PDB entry 6KKR | electron microscopy, 2.90 A resolution | chains A and B

Chain A (and B):
Name: Solute carrier family 12 member 4
Organism: Homo sapiens
Notes: chain B of this document is another copy of the same molecule, construct and numbering; everything in this record applies to it too
UniProt: Q9UP95 (S12A4_HUMAN); numbering as in UniProt (aligned over 1-1085)
Amino-acid sequence (1095 residues; row label = number of the first residue in the row):
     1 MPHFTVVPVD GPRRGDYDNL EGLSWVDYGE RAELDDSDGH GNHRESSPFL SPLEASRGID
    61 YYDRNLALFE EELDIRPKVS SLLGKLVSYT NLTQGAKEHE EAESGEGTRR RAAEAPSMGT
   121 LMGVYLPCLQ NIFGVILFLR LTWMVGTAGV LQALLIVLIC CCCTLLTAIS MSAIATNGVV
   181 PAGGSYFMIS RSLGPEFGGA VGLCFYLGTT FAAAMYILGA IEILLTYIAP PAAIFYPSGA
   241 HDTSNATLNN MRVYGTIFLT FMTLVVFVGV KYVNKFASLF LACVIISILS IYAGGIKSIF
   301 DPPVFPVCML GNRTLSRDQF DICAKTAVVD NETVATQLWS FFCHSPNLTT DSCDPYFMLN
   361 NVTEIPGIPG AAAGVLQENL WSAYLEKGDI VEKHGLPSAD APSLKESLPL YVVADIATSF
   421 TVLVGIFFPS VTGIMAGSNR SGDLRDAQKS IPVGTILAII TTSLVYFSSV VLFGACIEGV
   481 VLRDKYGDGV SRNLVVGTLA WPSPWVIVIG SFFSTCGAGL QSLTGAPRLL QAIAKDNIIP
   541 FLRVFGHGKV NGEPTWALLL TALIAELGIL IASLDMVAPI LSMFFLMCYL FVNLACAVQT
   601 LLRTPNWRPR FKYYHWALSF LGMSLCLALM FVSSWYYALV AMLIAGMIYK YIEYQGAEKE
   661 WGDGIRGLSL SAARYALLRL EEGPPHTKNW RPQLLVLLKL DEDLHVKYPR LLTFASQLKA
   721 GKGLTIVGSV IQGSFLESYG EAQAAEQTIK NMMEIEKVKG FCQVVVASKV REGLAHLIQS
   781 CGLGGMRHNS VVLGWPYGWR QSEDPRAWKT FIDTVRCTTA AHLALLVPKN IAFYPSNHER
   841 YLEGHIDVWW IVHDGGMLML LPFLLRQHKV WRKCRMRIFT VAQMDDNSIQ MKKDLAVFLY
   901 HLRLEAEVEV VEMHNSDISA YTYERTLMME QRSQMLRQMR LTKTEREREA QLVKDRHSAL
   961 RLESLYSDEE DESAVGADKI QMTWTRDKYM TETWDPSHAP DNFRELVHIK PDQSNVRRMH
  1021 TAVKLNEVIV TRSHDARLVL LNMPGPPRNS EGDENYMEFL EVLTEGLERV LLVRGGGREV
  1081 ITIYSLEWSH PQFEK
Disordered / not traced: 1-115, 653-1095
Sequence notes: expression tag (1086-1095)
UniProt features mapped onto this chain:
  - region: Ile665 to Glu681 (Scissor helix)
  - binding site (K(+)): Asn131, Ile132, Tyr216, Pro429, Thr432
  - binding site (chloride): Gly433, Ile434, Met435, Tyr589
  - binding site (ATP): Leu697, Lys699, Lys707, Tyr708, Val730, Gly794, Trp795, Tyr797
  - modified residue: Ser24 (Phosphoserine), Ser47 (Phosphoserine), Ser51 (Phosphoserine), Ser81 (Phosphoserine), Ser88 (Phosphoserine), Ser734 (Phosphoserine), Ser916 (Phosphoserine), Ser967 (Phosphoserine), Thr983 (Phosphothreonine), Ser1050 (Phosphoserine)
  - glycosylation (N-linked (GlcNAc...) asparagine): Asn245, Asn312, Asn331, Asn347, Asn361
Disulfide bonds: Cys163-Cys626, Cys308-Cys323, Cys343-Cys353
Covalently attached groups: N-acetylglucosamine (NAG) linked to Asn312, Asn361
Bound ions: K+: Asn131, Ile132, Tyr216, Pro429, Thr432
Ligand contacts:
  - beta-D-glucopyranose / DU0 / alpha-D-glucopyranose, molecule 1: Leu203, Tyr206, Leu207, Phe211, Arg252, Lys387, Ile416, Ala417, Ile564, Leu567, Leu570, Ile571, Asp575, Met576, Ile580, Phe584, Tyr637
  - beta-D-glucopyranose / DU0 / alpha-D-glucopyranose, molecule 2: Trp635, Tyr636, Tyr637, Val640, Ile644, Met647

How chain A and chain B interact:
Pairs across the interface - 31 pairs, chain A then chain B:
  Asp242(A) with Glu386(B)
  Glu386(A) with Asp242(B)
  Pro402(A) with Leu404(B), hydrophobic; Glu406(B)
  Ser403(A) with Leu404(B); Lys405(B), hydrogen bond (backbone-backbone)
  Leu404(A) with Pro402(B), hydrophobic; Ser403(B); Leu404(B), hydrophobic
  Lys405(A) with Ser403(B), hydrogen bond (backbone-backbone)
  Glu406(A) with Pro402(B)
  Phe541(A) with Met647(B), hydrophobic; Tyr651(B), hydrophobic
  Leu542(A) with Met647(B), hydrophobic
  Leu563(A) with Leu643(B), hydrophobic
  Leu567(A) with Tyr636(B), hydrogen bond (backbone-side chain); Val640(B), hydrophobic; Leu643(B), hydrophobic
  Leu570(A) with Trp635(B), hydrophobic; Leu639(B), hydrophobic
  Ile571(A) with Tyr636(B)
  Trp635(A) with Leu570(B), hydrophobic
  Tyr636(A) with Leu567(B), hydrogen bond (side chain-backbone); Ile571(B)
  Leu639(A) with Leu570(B), hydrophobic
  Val640(A) with Leu567(B), hydrophobic
  Leu643(A) with Leu563(B), hydrophobic; Leu567(B), hydrophobic
  Met647(A) with Phe541(B), hydrophobic; Leu542(B), hydrophobic
  Tyr651(A) with Phe541(B), hydrophobic
Interface residues without a listed pair, chain A (30 interface residues in all): Arg252, Pro355, Ala401, Pro540, Val544, Trp556, Ile564, Tyr637, Ile648, Lys650
Interface residues without a listed pair, chain B (30 interface residues in all): Arg252, Pro355, Ala401, Pro540, Val544, Trp556, Ile564, Tyr637, Ile648, Lys650

Summary:
The chain A/chain B interface involves 30 residues from each chain; the contacts include 4 hydrogen bonds.
Polar pairs include Leu567(A)-Tyr636(B) and Ser403(A)-Lys405(B). Ligands of chain A: beta-D-glucopyranose /
DU0 / alpha-D-glucopyranose. Covalently linked N-acetylglucosamine: at Asn312(A) and Asn361(A).
Both chains are Solute carrier family 12 member 4 (Homo sapiens). Entry 6KKR (human KCC1 structure) was
determined by electron microscopy together with 6KKT and 6KKU from the same study.
